Entry 7NS6 (electron microscopy, 3.18 A resolution); this record covers chains S and L of the 12 polymer chains in the assembly.

== Chain S ==
Protein: Fu2 nanobody
Source organism: Vicugna pacos
Notes: antibody fragment or engineered binder
Amino-acid sequence (145 residues; each row starts with the number of its first residue):
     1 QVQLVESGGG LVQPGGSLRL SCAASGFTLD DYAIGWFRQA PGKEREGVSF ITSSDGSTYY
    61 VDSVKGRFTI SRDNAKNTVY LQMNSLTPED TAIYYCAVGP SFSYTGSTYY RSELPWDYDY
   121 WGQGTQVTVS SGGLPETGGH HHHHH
Unresolved in the structure: 134-145
Cystine bridges: Cys22-Cys96

== Chain L ==
Protein: Spike glycoprotein, Fibritin
Source organism: Severe acute respiratory syndrome coronavirus 2
UniProtKB: chimeric construct of P0DTC2, P10104: residues 1-1208 from P0DTC2 (SPIKE_SARS2) positions 1-1208 (same numbers); residues 1211-1237 from P10104 positions 458-484 (UniProt number = residue number - 753)
Amino-acid sequence (1288 residues; row label = number of the first residue in the row):
     1 MFVFLVLLPL VSSQCVNLTT RTQLPPAYTN SFTRGVYYPD KVFRSSVLHS TQDLFLPFFS
    61 NVTWFHAIHV SGTNGTKRFD NPVLPFNDGV YFASTEKSNI IRGWIFGTTL DSKTQSLLIV
   121 NNATNVVIKV CEFQFCNDPF LGVYYHKNNK SWMESEFRVY SSANNCTFEY VSQPFLMDLE
   181 GKQGNFKNLR EFVFKNIDGY FKIYSKHTPI NLVRDLPQGF SALEPLVDLP IGINITRFQT
   241 LLALHRSYLT PGDSSSGWTA GAAAYYVGYL QPRTFLLKYN ENGTITDAVD CALDPLSETK
   301 CTLKSFTVEK GIYQTSNFRV QPTESIVRFP NITNLCPFGE VFNATRFASV YAWNRKRISN
   361 CVADYSVLYN SASFSTFKCY GVSPTKLNDL CFTNVYADSF VIRGDEVRQI APGQTGKIAD
   421 YNYKLPDDFT GCVIAWNSNN LDSKVGGNYN YLYRLFRKSN LKPFERDIST EIYQAGSTPC
   481 NGVEGFNCYF PLQSYGFQPT NGVGYQPYRV VVLSFELLHA PATVCGPKKS TNLVKNKCVN
   541 FNFNGLTGTG VLTESNKKFL PFQQFGRDIA DTTDAVRDPQ TLEILDITPC SFGGVSVITP
   601 GTNTSNQVAV LYQDVNCTEV PVAIHADQLT PTWRVYSTGS NVFQTRAGCL IGAEHVNNSY
   661 ECDIPIGAGI CASYQTQTNS PGSASSVASQ SIIAYTMSLG AENSVAYSNN SIAIPTNFTI
   721 SVTTEILPVS MTKTSVDCTM YICGDSTECS NLLLQYGSFC TQLNRALTGI AVEQDKNTQE
   781 VFAQVKQIYK TPPIKDFGGF NFSQILPDPS KPSKRSFIED LLFNKVTLAD AGFIKQYGDC
   841 LGDIAARDLI CAQKFNGLTV LPPLLTDEMI AQYTSALLAG TITSGWTFGA GAALQIPFPM
   901 QMAYRFNGIG VTQNVLYENQ KLIANQFNSA IGKIQDSLSS TPSPLGKLQD VVNQNAQALN
   961 TLVKQLSSNF GAISSVLNDI LSRLDPPEAE VQIDRLITGR LQSLQTYVTQ QLIRAAEIRA
  1021 SANLAATKMS ECVLGQSKRV DFCGKGYHLM SFPQSAPHGV VFLHVTYVPA QEKNFTTAPA
  1081 ICHDGKAHFP REGVFVSNGT HWFVTQRNFY EPQIITTDNT FVSGNCDVVI GIVNNTVYDP
  1141 LQPELDSFKE ELDKYFKNHT SPDVDLGDIS GINASVVNIQ KEIDRLNEVA KNLNESLIDL
  1201 QELGKYEQGS GYIPEAPRDG QAYVRKDGEW VLLSTFLGRS LEVLFQGPGH HHHHHHHSAW
  1261 SHPQFEKGGG SGGGGSGGSA WSHPQFEK
Unresolved in the structure: 1-13, 71-75, 182-185, 248-251, 621-640, 675-690, 829-854, 1147-1288
Sequence notes: conflict Gly682 (Arg in P0DTC2), Ser683 (Arg in P0DTC2), Ser685 (Arg in P0DTC2), Pro899 (Ala in P0DTC2), Pro942 (Ala in P0DTC2), Pro944 (Ala in P0DTC2), Pro986 (Lys in P0DTC2), Pro987 (Val in P0DTC2), Leu1232 (Phe479 in P10104); linker (1209-1210); expression tag (1238-1288)
Cystine bridges: Cys15-Cys136, Cys131-Cys166, Cys291-Cys301, Cys336-Cys361, Cys379-Cys432, Cys391-Cys525, Cys480-Cys488, Cys538-Cys590, Cys617-Cys649, Cys662-Cys671, Cys743-Cys749, Cys1032-Cys1043, Cys1082-Cys1126
Covalent attachments: N-acetylglucosamine (NAG) linked to Asn709, Asn717, Asn928, Asn1098, Asn1134

== Interface between chain S and chain L ==
Pairs across the interface (11):
  Gln39(S) with Tyr505(L), hydrogen bond
  Pro41(S) with Thr500(L); Asn501(L)
  Gly42(S) with Thr500(L), hydrogen bond (backbone-backbone); Asn501(L); Gly502(L)
  Arg45(S) with Tyr505(L), hydrogen bond
  Tyr95(S) with Tyr505(L), hydrogen bond
  Gln123(S) with Leu455(L)
  Gln126(S) with Tyr449(L); Gln498(L)
Other interface residues (no listed pair), chain S (10 interface residues in all): Ser7, Lys76, Gly124
Other interface residues (no listed pair), chain L (10 interface residues in all): Phe486, Tyr489, Gln493

== Summary ==
The chain S/chain L interface involves 10 residues from each chain, with 4 hydrogen bonds. Among the polar
pairs are Gln39(S)-Tyr505(L), Arg45(S)-Tyr505(L) and Tyr95(S)-Tyr505(L). N-acetylglucosamine is covalently
linked to Asn709(L), Asn717(L), Asn928(L), Asn1098(L) and Asn1134(L).
Here chain S is Fu2 nanobody (Vicugna pacos) and chain L is Spike glycoprotein, Fibritin (Severe acute
respiratory syndrome coronavirus 2). Entry 7NS6 (SARS-CoV-2 Spike (dimers) in complex with six Fu2 nanobodies)
was determined by electron microscopy, deposited together with 7NLL.
